Entry 3P11 (X-ray diffraction, 3.70 A resolution); this record covers chains H and L of the 3 polymer chains in the assembly.

== Chain H ==
Name: Fab DL11 heavy chain
Source organism: Homo sapiens
Notes: antibody fragment or engineered binder
Chain sequence (228 residues; row label = number of the first residue in the row; a row labelled like 82A-82C holds insertion residues (82A, then the next letters in order)):
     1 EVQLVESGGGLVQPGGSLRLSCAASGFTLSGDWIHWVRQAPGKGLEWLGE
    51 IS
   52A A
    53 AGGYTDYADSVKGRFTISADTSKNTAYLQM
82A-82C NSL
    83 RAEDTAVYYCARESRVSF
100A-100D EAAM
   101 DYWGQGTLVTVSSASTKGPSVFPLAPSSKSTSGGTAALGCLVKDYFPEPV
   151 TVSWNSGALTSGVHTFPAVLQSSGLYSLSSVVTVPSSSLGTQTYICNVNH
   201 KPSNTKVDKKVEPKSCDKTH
Disordered / not traced: 129-133, 216-220
Disulfides: Cys-22/Cys-92, Cys-140/Cys-196

== Chain L ==
Name: Fab DL11 light chain
Source organism: Homo sapiens
Notes: antibody fragment or engineered binder
Chain sequence (214 residues; numbered 1 to 214; the number before each row is that of its first residue):
     1 DIQMTQSPSSLSASVGDRVTITCRASQDLATDVAWYQQKPGKAPKLLIYS
    51 ASFLYSGVPSRFSGSGSGTDFTLTISSLQPEDFATYYCQQSEPEPYTFGQ
   101 GTKVEIKRTVAAPSVFIFPPSDEQLKSGTASVVCLLNNFYPREAKVQWKV
   151 DNALQSGNSQESVTEQDSKDSTYSLSSTLTLSKADYEKHKVYACEVTHQG
   201 LSSPVTKSFNRGEC
Disordered / not traced: 212-214
Disulfides: Cys-23/Cys-88, Cys-134/Cys-194

== Chain H / chain L interface ==
Pairs across the interface (63):
  His-35(H) / Tyr-96(L)
  Gln-39(H) / Gln-38(L)
  Gln-39(H) / Tyr-87(L)
  Gly-44(H) / Tyr-87(L)
  Trp-47(H) / Pro-95(L)  hydrophobic
  Trp-47(H) / Tyr-96(L)
  Glu-50(H) / Glu-94(L)
  Glu-50(H) / Tyr-96(L)
  Asp-58(H) / Glu-94(L)
  Tyr-91(H) / Gln-38(L)
  Tyr-91(H) / Lys-42(L)
  Tyr-91(H) / Ala-43(L)  hydrophobic
  Val-98(H) / Tyr-49(L)
  Phe-100(H) / Asp-32(L)
  Glu-100A(H) / Val-33(L)
  Glu-100A(H) / Tyr-49(L)
  Glu-100A(H) / Ser-50(L)  hydrogen bond (side chain-backbone)
  Glu-100A(H) / Ser-91(L)  hydrogen bond
  Ala-100B(H) / Gln-89(L)
  Ala-100B(H) / Ser-91(L)
  Ala-100B(H) / Tyr-96(L)
  Ala-100C(H) / Tyr-36(L)
  Ala-100C(H) / Leu-46(L)  hydrophobic
  Met-100D(H) / Tyr-36(L)  hydrogen bond (backbone-side chain)
  Met-100D(H) / Leu-46(L)
  Asp-101(H) / Tyr-55(L)  hydrogen bond
  Tyr-102(H) / Tyr-55(L)
  Trp-103(H) / Ala-43(L)  hydrophobic
  Trp-103(H) / Pro-44(L)  hydrogen bond (side chain-backbone)
  Gly-104(H) / Ala-43(L)
  Phe-122(H) / Ser-121(L)
  Phe-122(H) / Glu-123(L)
  Phe-122(H) / Gln-124(L)
  Pro-123(H) / Glu-123(L)
  Leu-124(H) / Phe-118(L)  hydrophobic
  Leu-124(H) / Val-133(L)  hydrophobic
  Ala-125(H) / Phe-118(L)
  Ser-128(H) / Pro-119(L)
  Ala-137(H) / Phe-116(L)  hydrophobic
  Ala-137(H) / Phe-118(L)
  Leu-138(H) / Phe-118(L)  hydrophobic
  Lys-143(H) / Gln-124(L)
  Lys-143(H) / Ser-131(L)  hydrogen bond
  Lys-143(H) / Thr-180(L)
  His-164(H) / Asn-137(L)  hydrogen bond
  His-164(H) / Asn-138(L)
  His-164(H) / Ser-174(L)  hydrogen bond
  Phe-166(H) / Leu-135(L)  hydrophobic
  Phe-166(H) / Ser-162(L)
  Phe-166(H) / Thr-164(L)
  Phe-166(H) / Ser-174(L)
  Phe-166(H) / Leu-175(L)
  Phe-166(H) / Ser-176(L)
  Pro-167(H) / Ser-162(L)  hydrogen bond (backbone-side chain)
  Pro-167(H) / Val-163(L)
  Val-169(H) / Glu-161(L)
  Val-169(H) / Ser-162(L)
  Leu-170(H) / Gln-160(L)
  Gln-171(H) / Gln-160(L)
  Ser-179(H) / Val-133(L)
  Val-181(H) / Phe-118(L)  hydrophobic
  Thr-183(H) / Asn-137(L)
  Lys-214(H) / Pro-119(L)
Also at the interface, not in a pair above, chain H (43 interface residues in all): Lys-43, Leu-45, Ser-99, Gln-105, Thr-135, Leu-141, Ala-168, Ser-172
Also at the interface, not in a pair above, chain L (42 interface residues in all): Ala-34, Gly-41, Phe-98, Ile-117, Thr-129

== Summary ==
Chain H and chain L form an interface of 43 and 42 residues respectively, with 9 hydrogen bonds. Polar
contacts include Met-100D(H)/Tyr-36(L), Glu-100A(H)/Ser-50(L) and Glu-100A(H)/Ser-91(L).
Chain H is Fab DL11 heavy chain and chain L is Fab DL11 light chain, both from Homo sapiens; the structure,
anti-EGFR/HER3 Fab DL11 in complex with domains I-III of the HER3 extracellular region, was determined by
X-ray diffraction together with 3P0Y and 3P0V from the same study.
